Entry 3FHB (X-ray diffraction, 2.30 A resolution); this record covers chain A.

== Chain A ==
Name: Poly [ADP-ribose] polymerase 3
Organism: Homo sapiens
Notes: EC 2.4.2.30; fragment: Catalytic fragment:
Reference sequence: Q9Y6F1 (PARP3_HUMAN); residues 178-532 here = UniProt positions 178-532
Sequence (357 residues; each row starts with the number of its first residue):
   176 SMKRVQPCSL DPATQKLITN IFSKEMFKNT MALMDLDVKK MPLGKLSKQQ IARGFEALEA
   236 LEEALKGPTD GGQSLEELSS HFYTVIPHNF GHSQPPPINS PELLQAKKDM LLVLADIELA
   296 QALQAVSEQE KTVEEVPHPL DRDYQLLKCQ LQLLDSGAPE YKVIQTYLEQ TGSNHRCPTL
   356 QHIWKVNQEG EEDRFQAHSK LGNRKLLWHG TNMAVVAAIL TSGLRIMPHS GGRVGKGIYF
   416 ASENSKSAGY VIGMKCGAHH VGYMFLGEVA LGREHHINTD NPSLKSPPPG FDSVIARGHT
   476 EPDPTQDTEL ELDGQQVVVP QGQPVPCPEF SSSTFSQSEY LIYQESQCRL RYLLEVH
Differences from the reference sequence: expression tag (176-177)
UniProt features mapped onto this chain:
  - modified residue: D210 (ADP-ribosyl aspartic acid), E231 (ADP-ribosyl glutamic acid), E309 (ADP-ribosyl glutamic acid), E310 (ADP-ribosyl glutamic acid), E344 (ADP-ribosyl glutamic acid), E449 (ADP-ribosyl glutamic acid)

== Overview ==
Chain A is Poly [ADP-ribose] polymerase 3 (Homo sapiens); the structure, Human poly(ADP-ribose) polymerase 3,
catalytic fragment in complex with an inhibitor 3-aminobenzoic acid, was determined by X-ray diffraction,
deposited together with 3CE0, 3C49 and 3C4H.
